PDB entry 4Y81 | X-ray diffraction, 2.80 A resolution | chains V and W of the 32 polymer chains in the assembly

# Chain V
Molecule: Proteasome subunit beta type-2
From: Saccharomyces cerevisiae (strain ATCC 204508 / S288c)
Notes: EC 3.4.25.1
UniProtKB: P25043 (PSB2_YEAST); residues 1-232 here correspond to UniProt positions 30-261 (UniProt number = residue number + 29)
Amino-acid sequence (232 residues; numbered 1 to 232; the number before each row is that of its first residue):
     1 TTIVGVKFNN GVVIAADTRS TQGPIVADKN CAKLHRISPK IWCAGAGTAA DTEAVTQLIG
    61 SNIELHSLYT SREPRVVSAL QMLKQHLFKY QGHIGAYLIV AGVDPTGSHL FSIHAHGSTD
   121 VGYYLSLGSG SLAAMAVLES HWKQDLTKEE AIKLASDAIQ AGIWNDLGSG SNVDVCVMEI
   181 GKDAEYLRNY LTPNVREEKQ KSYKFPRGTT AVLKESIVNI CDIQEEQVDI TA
Unresolved in the structure: 223-232
Curated features (UniProtKB/Swiss-Prot):
  - active site: Thr-1 (Nucleophile)
Metal / ion sites: Mg2+: Ile-163, Asp-166 (shared with 1 residue of chain L)

# Chain W
Molecule: Proteasome subunit beta type-3
From: Saccharomyces cerevisiae (strain ATCC 204508 / S288c)
Notes: EC 3.4.25.1
UniProtKB: P25451 (PSB3_YEAST); residues 0-204 here correspond to UniProt positions 1-205 (UniProt number = residue number + 1)
Amino-acid sequence (205 residues; row label = number of the first residue in the row; numbering starts at 0):
     0 MSDPSSINGG IVVAMTGKDC VAIACDLRLG SQSLGVSNKF EKIFHYGHVF LGITGLATDV
    60 TTLNEMFRYK TNLYKLKEER AIEPETFTQL VSSSLYERRF GPYFVGPVVA GINSKSGKPF
   120 IAGFDLIGCI DEAKDFIVSG TASDQLFGMC ESLYEPNLEP EDLFETISQA LLNAADRDAL
   180 SGWGAVVYII KKDEVVKRYL KMRQD
Unresolved in the structure: 0
Curated features (UniProtKB/Swiss-Prot):
  - modified residue: Ser-30 (Phosphoserine)
  - cross-link: Lys-69 (Glycyl lysine isopeptide (Lys-Gly) (interchain with G-Cter in ubiquitin))
Metal / ion sites: Mg2+: Asp-204 (shared with 3 residues of chain K)

# How chain V and chain W interact
Pairs across the interface (55; chain V residue first):
  Ile-25(V) / Asp-143(W)
  Ile-25(V) / Phe-146(W)  hydrophobic
  Val-26(V) / Phe-146(W)
  Ala-27(V) / Asp-130(W)
  Asp-28(V) / Asp-130(W)
  Asp-28(V) / Glu-131(W)
  Lys-29(V) / Glu-150(W)  salt bridge
  Ala-49(V) / Cys-128(W)  hydrophobic
  Ala-50(V) / Tyr-95(W)
  Ala-50(V) / Ile-126(W)  hydrophobic
  Ala-50(V) / Cys-128(W)
  Asp-51(V) / Tyr-95(W)  hydrogen bond
  Asp-51(V) / Arg-98(W)  salt bridge
  Ala-54(V) / Tyr-95(W)
  Tyr-90(V) / Phe-99(W)  hydrophobic
  His-93(V) / Arg-98(W)  hydrogen bond (backbone-side chain)
  His-93(V) / Phe-99(W)
  Ile-94(V) / Phe-99(W)  hydrophobic
  Arg-196(V) / Glu-150(W)  salt bridge
  Lys-199(V) / Glu-150(W)
  Lys-199(V) / Ser-151(W)
  Lys-199(V) / Tyr-153(W)  hydrogen bond (side chain-backbone)
  Ser-202(V) / Glu-154(W)  hydrogen bond
  Tyr-203(V) / Ser-151(W)
  Tyr-203(V) / Leu-152(W)  hydrophobic
  Lys-204(V) / Glu-154(W)
  Lys-204(V) / Asp-161(W)
  Phe-205(V) / Gln-168(W)
  Arg-207(V) / Glu-160(W)
  Arg-207(V) / Asp-161(W)  salt bridge
  Gly-208(V) / Glu-164(W)  hydrogen bond (backbone-side chain)
  Thr-209(V) / Glu-164(W)
  Thr-210(V) / Glu-164(W)  hydrogen bond
  Thr-210(V) / Ser-167(W)
  Thr-210(V) / Gln-168(W)  hydrogen bond
  Thr-210(V) / Leu-199(W)
  Ala-211(V) / Leu-199(W)
  Ala-211(V) / Lys-200(W)  hydrogen bond (backbone-backbone)
  Val-212(V) / Phe-163(W)  hydrophobic
  Val-212(V) / Tyr-198(W)
  Leu-213(V) / Tyr-198(W)  hydrogen bond (backbone-backbone)
  Leu-213(V) / Leu-199(W)
  Leu-213(V) / Lys-200(W)
  Lys-214(V) / Lys-196(W)
  Lys-214(V) / Arg-197(W)
  Lys-214(V) / Tyr-198(W)  hydrogen bond (backbone-backbone)
  Glu-215(V) / Lys-196(W)
  Glu-215(V) / Arg-197(W)  salt bridge
  Ser-216(V) / Val-195(W)
  Ser-216(V) / Lys-196(W)  hydrogen bond (backbone-backbone)
  Ile-217(V) / Val-194(W)
  Val-218(V) / Val-194(W)  hydrogen bond (backbone-backbone)
  Val-218(V) / Lys-196(W)
  Ile-220(V) / Val-194(W)  hydrophobic
  Asp-222(V) / Lys-74(W)  salt bridge
Interface residues without a listed pair, chain V (36 interface residues in all): Gln-22, Thr-48, Pro-206, Asn-219
Interface residues without a listed pair, chain W (37 interface residues in all): His-44, Gly-46, Phe-49, Asp-124, Gly-127, Glu-158, Leu-171, Tyr-187, Glu-193

# Overview
The interface between chain V and chain W involves 36 residues on one side and 37 on the other; the contacts
include 12 hydrogen bonds and 6 salt bridges. Among the polar pairs are Lys-29(V)/Glu-150(W),
Asp-51(V)/Arg-98(W) and Arg-196(V)/Glu-150(W).
Here chain V is Proteasome subunit beta type-2 and chain W is Proteasome subunit beta type-3, both from
Saccharomyces cerevisiae (strain ATCC 204508 / S288c). Entry 4Y81 (Yeast 20S proteasome in complex with
Ac-PAY-ep) was determined by X-ray diffraction (same publication as 4Y69, 4Y6A, 4Y6V, 4Y6Z, 4Y70, 4Y74 and 34
further entries).
